Entry 7DX5 (electron microscopy, 3.30 A resolution); this record covers chains B and C of the 4 polymer chains in the assembly.

Chain B (and C):
Name: Spike glycoprotein
Source organism: Severe acute respiratory syndrome coronavirus 2
Notes: chain C of this document is another copy of the same molecule, construct and numbering; everything in this record applies to it too
UniProt: P0DTC2 (SPIKE_SARS2); residue numbers follow UniProt; this construct covers 1-1273
Amino-acid sequence (1283 residues; numbered 1 to 1283; the number before each row is that of its first residue):
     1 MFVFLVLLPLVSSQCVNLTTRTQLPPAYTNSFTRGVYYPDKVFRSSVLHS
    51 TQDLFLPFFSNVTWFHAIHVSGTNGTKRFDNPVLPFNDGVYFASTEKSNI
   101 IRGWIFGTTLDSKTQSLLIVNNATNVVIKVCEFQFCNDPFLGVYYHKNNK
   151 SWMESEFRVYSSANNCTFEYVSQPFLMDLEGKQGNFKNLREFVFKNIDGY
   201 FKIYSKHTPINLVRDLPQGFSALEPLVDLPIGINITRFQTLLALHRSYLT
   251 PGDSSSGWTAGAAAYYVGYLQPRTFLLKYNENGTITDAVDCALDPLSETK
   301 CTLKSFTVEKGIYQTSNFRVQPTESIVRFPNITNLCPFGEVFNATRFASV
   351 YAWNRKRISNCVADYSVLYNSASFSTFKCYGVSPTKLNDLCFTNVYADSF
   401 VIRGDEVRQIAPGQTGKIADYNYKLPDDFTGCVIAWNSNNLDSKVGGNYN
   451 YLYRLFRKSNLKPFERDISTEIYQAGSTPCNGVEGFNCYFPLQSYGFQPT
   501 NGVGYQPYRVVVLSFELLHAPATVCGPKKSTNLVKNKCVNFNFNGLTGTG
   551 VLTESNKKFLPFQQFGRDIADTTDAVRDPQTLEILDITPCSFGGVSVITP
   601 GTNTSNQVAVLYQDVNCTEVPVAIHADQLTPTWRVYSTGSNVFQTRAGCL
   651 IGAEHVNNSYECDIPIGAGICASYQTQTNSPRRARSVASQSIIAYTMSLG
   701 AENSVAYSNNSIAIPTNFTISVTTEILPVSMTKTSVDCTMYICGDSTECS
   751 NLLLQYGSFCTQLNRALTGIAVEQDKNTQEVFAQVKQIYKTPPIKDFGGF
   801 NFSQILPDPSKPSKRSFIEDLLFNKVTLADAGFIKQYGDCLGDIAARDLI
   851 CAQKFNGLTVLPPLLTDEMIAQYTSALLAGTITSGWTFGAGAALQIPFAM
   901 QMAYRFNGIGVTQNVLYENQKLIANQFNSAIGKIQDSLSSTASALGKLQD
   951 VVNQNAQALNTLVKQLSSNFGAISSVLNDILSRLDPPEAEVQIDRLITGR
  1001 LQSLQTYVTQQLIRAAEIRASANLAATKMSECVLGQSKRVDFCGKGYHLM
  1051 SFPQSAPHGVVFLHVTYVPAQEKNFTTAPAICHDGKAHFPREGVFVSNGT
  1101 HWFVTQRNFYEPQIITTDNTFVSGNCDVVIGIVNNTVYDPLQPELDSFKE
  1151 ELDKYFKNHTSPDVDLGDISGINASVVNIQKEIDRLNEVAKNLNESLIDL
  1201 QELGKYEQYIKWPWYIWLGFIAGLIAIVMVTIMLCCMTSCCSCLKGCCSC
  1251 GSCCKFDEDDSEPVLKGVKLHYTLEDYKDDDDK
Disordered / not traced: 1-26, 68-80, 144-152, 173-186, 248-263, 456-490, 622-639, 677-689, 827-853, 940-943, 1147-1283
Construct notes: engineered mutation P986 (Lys in P0DTC2), P987 (Val in P0DTC2); expression tag (1274-1283)
Swiss-Prot annotation at these positions:
  - region: N280 to C301 (Putative superantigen), R403 to D405 (Integrin-binding motif), N448 to F456 (Immunodominant HLA epitope recognized by the CD8+), P681 to A684 (Putative superantigen), S816 to Y837 (Fusion peptide 1), K835 to F855 (Fusion peptide 2), D1163 to E1202 (Heptad repeat 2)
  - motif: M1237 to C1241 (Binding to host endocytosis trafficking protein SNX27), D1257 to E1262 (Diacidic ER export motif (host COPII)), S1261 to G1267 (Binding to host plasma membrane localising/FERM domain proteins), K1269 to T1273 (KxHxx, ER retrieval signal (COPI))
  - site (Cleavage): R685, S686, R815, S816
  - lipidation (S-palmitoyl cysteine): C1235, C1236, C1240, C1241, C1243, C1247, C1248, C1250, C1253, C1254
  - glycosylation: N17 (N-linked (GlcNAc...) (complex) asparagine), N61 (N-linked (GlcNAc...) (hybrid) asparagine), N74 (N-linked (GlcNAc...) (complex) asparagine), N122 (N-linked (GlcNAc...) (hybrid) asparagine), N149 (N-linked (GlcNAc...) (complex) asparagine), N165 (N-linked (GlcNAc...) (complex) asparagine), N234 (N-linked (GlcNAc...) (high mannose) asparagine), N282 (N-linked (GlcNAc...) (complex) asparagine), T323 (O-linked (GalNAc) threonine), S325 (O-linked (HexNAc...) serine), N331 (N-linked (GlcNAc...) (complex) asparagine), N343 (N-linked (GlcNAc...) (complex) asparagine), N603 (N-linked (GlcNAc...) (hybrid) asparagine), N616 (N-linked (GlcNAc...) (complex) asparagine), N657 (N-linked (GlcNAc...) (complex) asparagine), T676 (O-linked (GlcNAc...) threonine), T678 (O-linked (GlcNAc...) threonine), N709 (N-linked (GlcNAc...) (high mannose) asparagine), N717 (N-linked (GlcNAc...) (hybrid) asparagine), N801 (N-linked (GlcNAc...) (hybrid) asparagine) and 6 more in UniProt
Disulfide bonds: C131-C166, C291-C301, C336-C361, C379-C432, C391-C525, C538-C590, C617-C649, C662-C671, C738-C760, C743-C749, C1032-C1043, C1082-C1126
Covalent attachments: N-acetylglucosamine (NAG) linked to N61, N122, N165, N234, N282, N331, N603, N616, N657, N709, N717, N801, N1074, N1098, N1134
Ligand contacts: N-acetylglucosamine (NAG; 2-acetamido-2-deoxy-beta-D-glucopyranose): N343, V367, S371, S373
What the authors report for this chain:
  - mutagenesis - D614G: decreased stability

Chain B / chain C interface:
Residue-residue contacts - 132 pairs, chain B then chain C:
  N317(B) with D737(C); M740(C)
  R319(B) with M740(C), hydrogen bond
  R357(B) with P230(C)
  G381(B) with R983(C), hydrogen bond (backbone-side chain)
  V382(B) with R983(C)
  S383(B) with R983(C); L984(C); D985(C), hydrogen bond; E988(C)
  K386(B) with S982(C); R983(C); L984(C); D985(C), salt bridge
  L390(B) with R983(C)
  Y396(B) with Y200(C); P230(C)
  R408(B) with S375(C)
  T415(B) with Y369(C), hydrogen bond
  L517(B) with R983(C)
  H519(B) with D979(C)
  T547(B) with N978(C), hydrogen bond (backbone-side chain)
  K557(B) with F43(C)
  K558(B) with F43(C)
  F559(B) with F43(C), hydrophobic
  L560(B) with E224(C)
  F562(B) with K41(C); P225(C), hydrophobic
  Q563(B) with V42(C); F43(C)
  F565(B) with V42(C); F43(C), hydrogen bond (backbone-backbone)
  G566(B) with F43(C)
  I569(B) with V47(C), hydrophobic; K964(C)
  A570(B) with V963(C), hydrophobic; K964(C); S967(C)
  D571(B) with S967(C), hydrogen bond
  F592(B) with M740(C), hydrophobic; K854(C), hydrogen bond (backbone-side chain); F855(C); G857(C)
  Q613(B) with L861(C)
  D614(B) with K854(C); T859(C)
  P665(B) with L864(C), hydrophobic
  A668(B) with P863(C), hydrogen bond (backbone-backbone); L864(C); T866(C)
  G669(B) with L864(C), hydrogen bond (backbone-backbone); T866(C); M869(C)
  M697(B) with M869(C), hydrophobic
  L699(B) with I788(C), hydrophobic; M869(C); Q872(C); Y873(C)
  G700(B) with I788(C)
  A701(B) with Q787(C); I788(C), hydrogen bond (backbone-backbone)
  E702(B) with I788(C); K790(C), salt bridge
  N703(B) with Q787(C), hydrogen bond; I788(C), hydrogen bond (backbone-backbone); Y789(C); K790(C), hydrogen bond (backbone-backbone)
  S704(B) with K790(C)
  V705(B) with Y789(C), hydrophobic; T883(C); S884(C); Q895(C)
  A706(B) with Q895(C)
  Y707(B) with P792(C), hydrophobic; D796(C), hydrogen bond (side chain-backbone); F797(C); T883(C); I896(C); P897(C); F898(C), hydrogen bond (side chain-backbone)
  S708(B) with P897(C)
  N709(B) with D796(C), hydrogen bond; P897(C)
  S711(B) with Q895(C), hydrogen bond; I896(C); P897(C)
  I712(B) with Q895(C)
  A713(B) with L894(C); Q895(C), hydrogen bond (backbone-backbone)
  Q957(B) with R765(C), hydrogen bond
  T961(B) with S758(C); Q762(C)
  Q965(B) with Y756(C), hydrogen bond (side chain-backbone); G757(C); S758(C), hydrogen bond (side chain-backbone); F759(C)
  S968(B) with Q755(C)
  F970(B) with Q755(C), hydrogen bond (backbone-backbone); Y756(C)
  G971(B) with Q755(C)
  D985(B) with T415(C)
  P987(B) with G413(C); D427(C)
  R995(B) with D994(C), salt bridge
  Q1002(B) with Q1005(C)
  T1006(B) with Q762(C)
  E1017(B) with R1019(C)
  R1039(B) with E1031(C), salt bridge; R1039(C)
  V1040(B) with S1030(C); E1031(C)
  D1041(B) with S1030(C), hydrogen bond; L1034(C)
  K1045(B) with K786(C)
  Y1047(B) with A890(C)
  P1069(B) with A890(C)
  E1072(B) with L894(C)
  N1074(B) with Q895(C)
  T1077(B) with M900(C)
  P1079(B) with Y917(C)
  F1089(B) with N914(C); Y917(C), hydrophobic
  P1090(B) with Q913(C)
  V1094(B) with M900(C), hydrophobic; Y904(C)
  R1107(B) with Y904(C); N907(C), hydrogen bond
  F1121(B) with N914(C)
  S1123(B) with N914(C), hydrogen bond; E918(C), hydrogen bond
  L1141(B) with L1141(C), hydrophobic; E1144(C)
Interface residues without a listed pair, chain B (101 interface residues in all): T385, K417, A520, G548, T549, R567, R646, A647, G667, I670, C671, T696, N710, P715, N969, P986, S1003, T1009, Q1010, I1013, G1046, V1068, A1078, V1128, V1129, I1130
Interface residues without a listed pair, chain C (96 interface residues in all): Y38, S46, N282, A372, D745, A766, N856, P862, L865, I882, W886, G889, G891, Q920, K921, L966, T1009, L1012, I1013, T1027, G1035

In short:
The interface between chain B and chain C involves 101 residues on one side and 96 on the other, with 27
hydrogen bonds and 4 salt bridges. Among the polar pairs are K386(B)-D985(C), E702(B)-K790(C) and
R995(B)-D994(C). Ligands of chain B: N-acetylglucosamine. The paper reports that D614G of chain B reduces
stability.
Both chains are Spike glycoprotein (Severe acute respiratory syndrome coronavirus 2). Entry 7DX5 (S protein of
SARS-CoV-2 bound with PD of ACE2 in the conformation 2 (1 up RBD ...) was determined by electron microscopy
(same publication as 7DWX, 7DX6, 7DX7, 7DX8 and 7DX9).
